PDB entry 9CCK | X-ray diffraction, 1.84 A resolution | chains A and C of the 3 polymer chains in the assembly

[Chain A]
Name: Copper-containing nitrite reductase
Source organism: Nitrosopumilus maritimus
Notes: EC 1.7.2.1
Reference sequence: A9A2L1 (A9A2L1_NITMS); residues 1-409 here correspond to UniProt positions 36-444 (UniProt number = residue number + 35)
Chain sequence (409 residues; row label = number of the first residue in the row):
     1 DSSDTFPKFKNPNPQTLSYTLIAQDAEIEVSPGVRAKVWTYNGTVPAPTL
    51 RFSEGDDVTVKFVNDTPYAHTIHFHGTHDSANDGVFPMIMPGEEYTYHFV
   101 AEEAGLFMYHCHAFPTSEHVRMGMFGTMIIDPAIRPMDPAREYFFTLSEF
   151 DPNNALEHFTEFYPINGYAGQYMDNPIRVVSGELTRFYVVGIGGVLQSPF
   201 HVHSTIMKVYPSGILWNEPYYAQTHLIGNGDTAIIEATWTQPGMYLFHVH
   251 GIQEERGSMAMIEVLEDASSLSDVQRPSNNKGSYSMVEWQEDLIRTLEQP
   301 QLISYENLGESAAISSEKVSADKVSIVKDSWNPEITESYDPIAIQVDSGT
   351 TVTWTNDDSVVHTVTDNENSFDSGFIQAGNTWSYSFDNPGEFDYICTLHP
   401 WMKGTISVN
Ion coordination: Cu ion site 1: His-70, Cys-111, His-119, Met-124; Cu ion site 2: His-73 (shared with 1 residue of chain B); Cu ion site 3: His-75, His-110 (shared with 1 residue of chain B); Cu ion site 4: His-112 (shared with 2 residues of chain B); Cu ion site 5: His-201 (shared with His-73(C) of chain C); Cu ion site 6: His-203, His-248 (shared with His-112(C) of chain C); Cu ion site 7: His-250 (shared with His-75(C), His-110(C) of chain C); Cu ion site 8: His-362, Cys-396, His-399

[Chain C]
Name: Copper-containing nitrite reductase
Source organism: Nitrosopumilus maritimus
Notes: EC 1.7.2.1
Reference sequence: A9A2L1 (A9A2L1_NITMS); residues 1-309 here correspond to UniProt positions 36-344 (UniProt number = residue number + 35)
Chain sequence (309 residues; row label = number of the first residue in the row):
     1 DSSDTFPKFKNPNPQTLSYTLIAQDAEIEVSPGVRAKVWTYNGTVPAPTL
    51 RFSEGDDVTVKFVNDTPYAHTIHFHGTHDSANDGVFPMIMPGEEYTYHFV
   101 AEEAGLFMYHCHAFPTSEHVRMGMFGTMIIDPAIRPMDPAREYFFTLSEF
   151 DPNNALEHFTEFYPINGYAGQYMDNPIRVVSGELTRFYVVGIGGVLQSPF
   201 HVHSTIMKVYPSGILWNEPYYAQTHLIGNGDTAIIEATWTQPGMYLFHVH
   251 GIQEERGSMAMIEVLEDASSLSDVQRPSNNKGSYSMVEWQEDLIRTLEQP
   301 QLISYENLG
Ion coordination: Cu ion site 1: His-70, Cys-111, His-119; Cu ion site 2: His-73 (shared with His-201(A) of chain A); Cu ion site 3: His-75, His-110 (shared with His-250(A) of chain A); Cu ion site 4: His-112 (shared with His-203(A), His-248(A) of chain A); Cu ion site 5: His-201 (shared with 1 residue of chain B); Cu ion site 6: His-203, His-248 (shared with 1 residue of chain B); Cu ion site 7: His-250 (shared with 2 residues of chain B)

[Interface between chain A and chain C]
Residue-residue contacts - 64 pairs, chain A then chain C:
  Phe-159(A) / His-158(C)
  Phe-159(A) / Phe-159(C)  hydrophobic
  Phe-159(A) / Val-195(C)  hydrophobic
  Leu-196(A) / Val-195(C)
  Gln-197(A) / Gln-197(C)
  Pro-199(A) / Gln-197(C)
  Pro-199(A) / Asn-229(C)
  His-201(A) / His-73(C)
  His-201(A) / His-75(C)
  His-203(A) / His-73(C)  hydrogen bond
  His-203(A) / Asp-83(C)  salt bridge
  His-203(A) / Val-85(C)
  His-203(A) / His-112(C)  hydrogen bond
  Ser-204(A) / Gly-76(C)
  Ser-204(A) / Thr-77(C)
  Ser-204(A) / His-78(C)  hydrogen bond
  Ser-204(A) / Asp-83(C)  hydrogen bond
  Thr-205(A) / Gly-76(C)
  Thr-205(A) / Thr-77(C)
  Ile-206(A) / Glu-103(C)
  Ile-206(A) / Trp-216(C)  hydrophobic
  Tyr-220(A) / Pro-211(C)  hydrophobic
  Tyr-220(A) / Asn-217(C)
  Tyr-221(A) / Ser-212(C)
  Tyr-221(A) / Ile-214(C)
  Tyr-221(A) / Trp-216(C)  hydrophobic
  Tyr-221(A) / Asn-217(C)  hydrogen bond (backbone-side chain)
  Ala-222(A) / Ser-212(C)
  Gln-223(A) / His-75(C)  hydrogen bond
  Gln-223(A) / Leu-106(C)  hydrogen bond (side chain-backbone)
  Gln-223(A) / Phe-107(C)
  Gln-223(A) / Ser-212(C)  hydrogen bond (side chain-backbone)
  Gln-223(A) / Asp-231(C)
  Gln-223(A) / Thr-232(C)  hydrogen bond
  Thr-224(A) / Ser-212(C)
  Thr-224(A) / Asn-229(C)
  Thr-224(A) / Gly-230(C)  hydrogen bond (side chain-backbone)
  Thr-224(A) / Asp-231(C)
  Leu-226(A) / Gln-197(C)
  Leu-226(A) / Leu-226(C)  hydrophobic
  Gln-241(A) / Asp-79(C)
  Met-244(A) / Ser-80(C)  hydrogen bond (backbone-side chain)
  Tyr-245(A) / His-78(C)
  Tyr-245(A) / Asp-79(C)
  Tyr-245(A) / Ser-80(C)  hydrogen bond (side chain-backbone)
  Leu-246(A) / Val-85(C)  hydrophobic
  Leu-246(A) / His-112(C)
  His-248(A) / His-112(C)
  His-250(A) / His-75(C)
  His-250(A) / His-110(C)
  His-250(A) / Ile-192(C)
  His-250(A) / Asn-229(C)
  His-250(A) / Gly-230(C)
  Gly-251(A) / Ser-117(C)  hydrogen bond (backbone-side chain)
  Gly-251(A) / Gly-194(C)
  Ile-252(A) / Ser-117(C)
  Ile-252(A) / Gly-194(C)  hydrogen bond (backbone-backbone)
  Ile-252(A) / Val-195(C)  hydrophobic
  Gln-253(A) / Gly-194(C)
  Glu-254(A) / Thr-116(C)
  Glu-254(A) / Ser-117(C)  hydrogen bond
  Glu-255(A) / Pro-115(C)
  Glu-255(A) / Thr-116(C)  hydrogen bond (side chain-backbone)
  Glu-255(A) / Ser-117(C)  hydrogen bond
Other interface residues (no listed pair), chain A (28 interface residues in all): Gly-243, Met-259
Other interface residues (no listed pair), chain C (36 interface residues in all): Met-108, Phe-114, Gly-228

[Summary]
28 residues of chain A face 36 of chain C across their interface, with 17 hydrogen bonds and 1 salt bridge.
Among the polar pairs are His-203(A)/Asp-83(C), His-203(A)/His-73(C) and His-203(A)/His-112(C). His-70(A),
Cys-111(A), His-119(A) and Met-124(A) coordinate Cu ion site 1.
Chain A is Copper-containing nitrite reductase and chain C is Copper-containing nitrite reductase, both from
Nitrosopumilus maritimus; the structure, Multi-copper oxidase with a C-terminal cupredoxin domain from
Nitrosopumilus maritimus, was determined by X-ray diffraction.
